PDB entry 3G5Y | X-ray diffraction, 1.59 A resolution | chains A and B of the 3 polymer chains in the assembly

# Chain A
Name: 175 light chain
From: Mus musculus
Amino-acid sequence (213 residues; each row starts with the number of its first residue):
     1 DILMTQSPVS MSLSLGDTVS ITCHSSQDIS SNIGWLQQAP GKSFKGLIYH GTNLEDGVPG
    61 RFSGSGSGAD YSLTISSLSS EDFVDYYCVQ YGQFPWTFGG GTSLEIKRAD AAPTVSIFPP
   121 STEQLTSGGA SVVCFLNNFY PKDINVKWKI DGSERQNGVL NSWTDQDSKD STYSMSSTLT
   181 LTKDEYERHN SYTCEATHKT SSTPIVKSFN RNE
Disulfide bonds: Cys-23/Cys-88, Cys-134/Cys-194

# Chain B
Name: 175 heavy chain
From: Mus musculus
Amino-acid sequence (216 residues; row label = number of the first residue in the row):
     1 DVQLQESGPA LVKPSQSLSL TCTVTGYSIT SDYAWNWIRQ FPGNKLEWMG YISYSANTRY
    61 NPSLKSRISI TRDTSKNQFF LQLNSVTVED TATYYCATAG RGFPYWGQGT LVTVSAAKTT
   121 APSVYPLAPV CGDTTGSSVT LGCLVKGYFP EPVTLTWNSG SLSSGVHTFP AVLQSDLYTL
   181 SSSVTVTSST WPSQSITCNV AHPASSTKVD KKIEPR
Disordered / not traced: 131-136
Disulfide bonds: Cys-22/Cys-96, Cys-143/Cys-198

# Chain A / chain B interface
Contacting residue pairs (80; chain A residue first):
  Leu-36(A) with Phe-103(B), hydrophobic; Trp-106(B), hydrophobic
  Gln-38(A) with Gln-40(B), hydrogen bond; Tyr-95(B)
  Lys-42(A) with Tyr-95(B)
  Ser-43(A) with Tyr-95(B); Trp-106(B); Gly-107(B), hydrogen bond (side chain-backbone); Gln-108(B)
  Phe-44(A) with Gln-40(B); Leu-46(B), hydrophobic; Tyr-95(B); Trp-106(B), hydrophobic
  Gly-46(A) with Phe-103(B)
  Tyr-49(A) with Arg-101(B); Gly-102(B)
  Glu-55(A) with Arg-101(B); Pro-104(B)
  Tyr-87(A) with Gln-40(B), hydrogen bond; Asn-44(B); Leu-46(B), hydrophobic
  Val-89(A) with Phe-103(B), hydrophobic
  Phe-94(A) with Trp-48(B), hydrophobic; Tyr-51(B); Arg-59(B)
  Pro-95(A) with Trp-48(B), hydrophobic; Asn-61(B); Pro-62(B)
  Trp-96(A) with Asn-36(B); Trp-48(B); Tyr-51(B), hydrophobic; Ala-99(B), hydrophobic; Phe-103(B), hydrophobic
  Phe-98(A) with Ile-38(B), hydrophobic; Leu-46(B), hydrophobic; Trp-48(B)
  Ser-116(A) with Thr-140(B)
  Phe-118(A) with Leu-127(B); Ala-128(B); Pro-129(B); Thr-140(B)
  Pro-119(A) with Ala-128(B); Arg-216(B)
  Pro-120(A) with Arg-216(B), hydrogen bond (backbone-side chain)
  Ser-121(A) with Tyr-125(B); Pro-126(B)
  Glu-123(A) with Tyr-125(B); Pro-126(B); Lys-211(B), salt bridge
  Gln-124(A) with Tyr-125(B); Lys-146(B)
  Ser-131(A) with Leu-144(B); Lys-146(B)
  Val-133(A) with Leu-127(B), hydrophobic; Leu-144(B), hydrophobic
  Phe-135(A) with Leu-127(B), hydrophobic; Phe-169(B), hydrophobic; Ser-181(B); Ser-182(B); Ser-183(B)
  Asn-137(A) with His-167(B); Phe-169(B); Ser-183(B), hydrogen bond
  Asn-138(A) with His-167(B), hydrogen bond
  Leu-160(A) with Val-172(B), hydrophobic; Gln-174(B); Thr-179(B)
  Asn-161(A) with Val-172(B)
  Ser-162(A) with Phe-169(B); Pro-170(B), hydrogen bond (side chain-backbone); Val-172(B)
  Trp-163(A) with Pro-170(B)
  Thr-164(A) with Phe-169(B)
  Ser-174(A) with His-167(B), hydrogen bond; Phe-169(B)
  Met-175(A) with Phe-169(B)
  Ser-176(A) with Phe-169(B); Ser-181(B), hydrogen bond
  Thr-178(A) with Leu-144(B)
  Thr-180(A) with Lys-146(B)
Interface residues without a listed pair, chain A (40 interface residues in all): Tyr-91, Ser-127, Asp-167, Phe-209
Interface residues without a listed pair, chain B (43 interface residues in all): Glu-47, Val-130, Leu-141, Gly-142, Thr-168

# In short
The interface between chain A and chain B involves 40 residues on one side and 43 on the other; the contacts
include 9 hydrogen bonds and 1 salt bridge. Polar pairs include Glu-123(A)/Lys-211(B), Gln-38(A)/Gln-40(B) and
Ser-43(A)/Gly-107(B).
Here chain A is 175 light chain and chain B is 175 heavy chain, both from Mus musculus. Entry 3G5Y (Antibodies
Specifically Targeting a Locally Misfolded Region of Tumor Associated EGFR) was determined by X-ray
diffraction, deposited together with 3G5V, 3G5Z and 3G5X.
